7QZF - chains D and F of the 6 polymer chains in the assembly; structure by X-ray diffraction, 2.20 A resolution.

== Chain D (and F) ==
Protein: Dyp-type peroxidase family
Source organism: Streptomyces lividans
Notes: chain F of this document is another copy of the same molecule, construct and numbering; everything in this record applies to it too
UniProtKB: A0A7U8UU09 (A0A7U8UU09_STRLI); residues 1-316 here correspond to UniProt positions 14-329 (UniProt number = residue number + 13)
Amino-acid sequence (316 residues; numbered 1 to 316; the number before each row is that of its first residue):
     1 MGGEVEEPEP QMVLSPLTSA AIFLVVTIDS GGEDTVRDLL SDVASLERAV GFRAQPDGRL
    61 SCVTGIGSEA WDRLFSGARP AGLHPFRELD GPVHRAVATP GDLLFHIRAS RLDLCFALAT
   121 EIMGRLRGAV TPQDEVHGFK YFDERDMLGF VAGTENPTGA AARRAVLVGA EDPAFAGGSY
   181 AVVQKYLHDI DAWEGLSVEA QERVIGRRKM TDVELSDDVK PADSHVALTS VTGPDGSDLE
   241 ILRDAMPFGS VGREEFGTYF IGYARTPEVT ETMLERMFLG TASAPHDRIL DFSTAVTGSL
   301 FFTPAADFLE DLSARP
Disordered / not traced: 1-7, 312-316 (chain F: 1-6, 314-316)
Differences from the reference sequence: engineered mutation Ala152 (Asp165 in A0A7U8UU09), Ala245 (Asn258 in A0A7U8UU09)
Bound ions: heme Fe near His225 (its only coordinating residue here)
Ligand contacts: heme (HEM): Asp146, Leu148, Phe150, Val151, Ala152, Gly153, Thr154, Glu155, Gln184, Tyr186, His188, Ile205, Arg207, His225, Val226, Thr229, Ser230, Ile241, Arg243, Thr258, Phe260, Thr270, Met273, Leu274, Met277, Ile289, Ser293
From the paper describing this entry:
  - mutagenesis - D152A/N245A: decreased catalytic activity
  - mutagenesis - D152A/N245A, N245A: decreased stability in response to Compound I
  - mutagenesis - D152A, N245A: unchanged catalytic activity
  - catalytic residues: Arg243 (proposed by the authors, not directly observed)

== Interface between chain D and chain F ==
Contacting residue pairs - 57 pairs, chain D then chain F:
  Ser19(D) - Arg111(F)
  Leu24(D) - Val251(F)  hydrophobic
  Arg53(D) - Phe142(F)
  Arg111(D) - Ser19(F)
  Arg111(D) - Lys140(F)  hydrogen bond (side chain-backbone)
  Arg111(D) - Tyr141(F)
  Arg111(D) - Phe142(F)
  Leu112(D) - Leu112(F)  hydrophobic
  Asp113(D) - Phe139(F)
  Asp113(D) - Lys140(F)
  Asp113(D) - Tyr141(F)
  Asp113(D) - Phe142(F)  hydrogen bond (side chain-backbone)
  Phe116(D) - Phe139(F)  hydrophobic
  Phe116(D) - Tyr141(F)
  Phe116(D) - Met147(F)  hydrophobic
  Phe116(D) - Gly249(F)
  Phe116(D) - Ser250(F)
  Phe116(D) - Val251(F)  hydrophobic
  Phe116(D) - Phe256(F)  hydrophobic
  Ala119(D) - Val251(F)  hydrophobic
  Thr120(D) - Val251(F)
  Thr120(D) - Phe256(F)
  Met123(D) - Val251(F)  hydrophobic
  Arg127(D) - Asp191(F)  salt bridge
  Arg127(D) - Val251(F)
  Arg127(D) - Gly252(F)  hydrogen bond (side chain-backbone)
  Arg127(D) - Glu254(F)  salt bridge
  Pro132(D) - Gly252(F)
  Glu135(D) - Ser250(F)  hydrogen bond
  Glu135(D) - Val251(F)  hydrogen bond (side chain-backbone)
  Glu135(D) - Gly252(F)  hydrogen bond (side chain-backbone)
  His137(D) - Gly249(F)
  Phe139(D) - Asp113(F)
  Phe139(D) - Phe116(F)  hydrophobic
  Lys140(D) - Arg111(F)  hydrogen bond (backbone-side chain)
  Lys140(D) - Asp113(F)
  Tyr141(D) - Arg111(F)
  Tyr141(D) - Asp113(F)
  Tyr141(D) - Phe116(F)
  Phe142(D) - Arg53(F)
  Phe142(D) - Arg111(F)
  Phe142(D) - Asp113(F)  hydrogen bond (backbone-side chain)
  Gly249(D) - Phe116(F)
  Gly249(D) - His137(F)
  Ser250(D) - Phe116(F)
  Ser250(D) - Glu135(F)  hydrogen bond
  Val251(D) - Phe116(F)  hydrophobic
  Val251(D) - Ala119(F)
  Val251(D) - Thr120(F)
  Val251(D) - Met123(F)  hydrophobic
  Val251(D) - Arg127(F)  hydrogen bond (backbone-side chain)
  Val251(D) - Glu135(F)  hydrogen bond (backbone-side chain)
  Gly252(D) - Pro132(F)
  Gly252(D) - Glu135(F)  hydrogen bond (backbone-side chain)
  Glu254(D) - Arg127(F)  salt bridge
  Phe256(D) - Phe116(F)  hydrophobic
  Phe256(D) - Thr120(F)
Other interface residues (no listed pair), chain D (28 interface residues in all): Ala54, Ala117, Met147, Arg253
Other interface residues (no listed pair), chain F (29 interface residues in all): Ala54, Ala117, Arg253, Glu255

== In short ==
28 residues of chain D and 29 residues of chain F are in contact; the contacts include 12 hydrogen bonds and 3
salt bridges. Among the polar pairs are Arg127(D)-Asp191(F), Arg127(D)-Glu254(F) and Arg111(D)-Lys140(F). From
the paper: the catalytic residue Arg243(D); D152A/N245A and N245A of chain D reduce stability in response to
Compound I.
Both chains are Dyp-type peroxidase family (Streptomyces lividans). Entry 7QZF (SFX structure of dye-type
peroxidase DtpB D152A/N245A variant in the ferric state) was determined by X-ray diffraction (same publication
as 7QZE, 7QZG, 7QZH and 7ZMJ).
